PDB entry 5FMG | electron microscopy, 3.60 A resolution | chains A and G of the 28 polymer chains in the assembly

Chain A:
Protein: Proteasome subunit alpha, putative
Source organism: Plasmodium falciparum
Notes: EC 3.4.25.1
UniProt: Q8IAR3 (Q8IAR3_PLAF7); residue numbers follow UniProt; this construct covers 1-260
Amino-acid sequence (260 residues; numbered 1 to 260; the number before each row is that of its first residue):
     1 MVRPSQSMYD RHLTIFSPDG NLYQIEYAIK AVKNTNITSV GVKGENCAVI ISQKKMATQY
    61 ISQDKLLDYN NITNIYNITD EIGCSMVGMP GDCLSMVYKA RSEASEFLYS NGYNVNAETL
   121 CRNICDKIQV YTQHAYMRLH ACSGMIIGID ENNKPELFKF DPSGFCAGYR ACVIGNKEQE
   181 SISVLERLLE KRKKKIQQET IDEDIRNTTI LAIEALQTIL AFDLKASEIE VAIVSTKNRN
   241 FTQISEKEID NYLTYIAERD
Disordered / not traced: 1-8, 56-64, 193-203, 220-227, 256-260

Chain G:
Protein: Proteasome component C8, putative
Source organism: Plasmodium falciparum
UniProt: O77396 (O77396_PLAF7); residue numbers follow UniProt; this construct covers 1-252
Amino-acid sequence (252 residues; numbered 1 to 252; the number before each row is that of its first residue):
     1 MAGLSAGYDL SVSTFSPDGR LYQVEYIYKS INNNNTALCL ECKDGIICCC INSNMDKNKM
    61 IKKNSYNRIY HVNNNIIITY SGFDGDARNI IDRARSEANT YYYNFHTNIP LHILVNRISL
   121 YIHAYTLYWH MRPFAASIII SSFNEKDKGD IYCIEPNGAC YKYSGIVIGK NKEMFKTEIE
   181 KKDYKDINVR DAIEDIYKFI LTSDDHMNKN NLQNLVNFSW ICKESSYEFQ NIHEEILTPA
   241 LNKAVEYIEK LN
Disordered / not traced: 1-7, 55-59, 202-214, 245-252
Disulfides: Cys39-Cys48

How chain A and chain G interact:
Pairs across the interface (34):
  Arg11(A) - Tyr8(G)
  Arg11(A) - Thr14(G)
  His12(A) - Tyr8(G)
  His12(A) - Thr14(G)  hydrogen bond (backbone-side chain)
  Gln24(A) - Ser13(G)
  Gln24(A) - Thr14(G)
  Gln24(A) - Phe15(G)
  Tyr27(A) - Tyr8(G)
  Tyr27(A) - Phe15(G)  hydrophobic
  Tyr27(A) - Ser16(G)
  Tyr27(A) - Pro17(G)
  Tyr27(A) - Gly19(G)
  Lys30(A) - Pro17(G)
  Ala31(A) - Gly19(G)
  Leu66(A) - Tyr163(G)
  Leu66(A) - Ser164(G)  hydrogen bond (backbone-backbone)
  Leu66(A) - Gly165(G)
  Leu67(A) - Tyr163(G)  hydrophobic
  Asp68(A) - Lys162(G)
  Asp68(A) - Ser164(G)  hydrogen bond
  Asn71(A) - Lys162(G)
  Pro90(A) - Ala159(G)  hydrophobic
  Gly91(A) - His123(G)  hydrogen bond (backbone-side chain)
  Asp92(A) - His123(G)
  Tyr136(A) - Ser13(G)
  Tyr136(A) - Trp129(G)  hydrophobic
  Met137(A) - Leu127(G)
  Arg138(A) - Ser13(G)
  Arg138(A) - Leu21(G)
  Arg138(A) - His123(G)
  Arg138(A) - Thr126(G)
  Arg138(A) - Leu127(G)
  Leu139(A) - Phe15(G)
  Ala141(A) - Phe15(G)  hydrophobic
Other interface residues (no listed pair), chain A (23 interface residues in all): Leu13, Ala28, Asn70, Ser95, Tyr131
Other interface residues (no listed pair), chain G (23 interface residues in all): Val12, Asp18, Leu120, Asn157, Gly158, Tyr161

Overview:
Chain A and chain G each contribute 23 residues to their interface, with 4 hydrogen bonds. Among the polar
pairs are His12(A)-Thr14(G), Asp68(A)-Ser164(G) and Gly91(A)-His123(G).
Here chain A is Proteasome subunit alpha, putative and chain G is Proteasome component C8, putative, both from
Plasmodium falciparum. Entry 5FMG (Structure and function based design of Plasmodium-selective proteasome
inhibitors) was determined by electron microscopy.
